Entry 5D8D (X-ray diffraction, 2.19 A resolution); this record covers chains A and C.

[Chain A (and C)]
Name: D-alanine--D-alanine ligase
From: Acinetobacter baumannii ACICU
Notes: EC 6.3.2.4; chain C of this document is another copy of the same molecule, construct and numbering; everything in this record applies to it too
Reference sequence: B2I1J3 (DDL_ACIBC); numbering as in UniProt (aligned over 1-308)
Amino-acid sequence (308 residues; each row starts with the number of its first residue):
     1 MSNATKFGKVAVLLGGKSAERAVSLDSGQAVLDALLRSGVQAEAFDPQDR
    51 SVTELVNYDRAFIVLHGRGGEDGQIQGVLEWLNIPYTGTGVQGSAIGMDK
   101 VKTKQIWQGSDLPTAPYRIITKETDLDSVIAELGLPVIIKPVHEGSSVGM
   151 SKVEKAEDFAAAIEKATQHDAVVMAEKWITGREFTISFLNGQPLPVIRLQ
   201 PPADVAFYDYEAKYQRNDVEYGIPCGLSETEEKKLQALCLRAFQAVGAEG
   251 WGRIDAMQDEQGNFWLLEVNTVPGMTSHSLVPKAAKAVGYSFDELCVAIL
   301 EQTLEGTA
Unresolved in the structure: 1, 146, 201-220, 305-308 (chain C: 1, 145-147, 153-158, 201-220, 305-308)

[Chain A / chain C interface]
Contacting residue pairs (50):
  Lys17(A) with Glu80(C); Trp81(C)
  Pro47(A) with Trp81(C), hydrophobic
  Val52(A) with Leu82(C), hydrophobic
  Thr53(A) with Val52(C); Thr53(C)
  Gly69(A) with Trp81(C), hydrogen bond (backbone-side chain)
  Asp72(A) with Val91(C)
  Gly73(A) with Val91(C)
  Gln74(A) with Gly77(C); Glu80(C); Trp81(C)
  Ile75(A) with Trp81(C)
  Gly77(A) with Gln74(C)
  Val78(A) with Gly77(C); Val78(C), hydrophobic; Trp81(C)
  Glu80(A) with Gln74(C)
  Trp81(A) with Pro47(C), hydrophobic; Val52(C); Gly69(C); Gln74(C), hydrogen bond (backbone-side chain); Ile75(C), hydrophobic; Val78(C), hydrophobic
  Val91(A) with Asp72(C); Val91(C), hydrophobic; Ala95(C), hydrophobic
  Gln92(A) with Ala95(C), hydrogen bond (side chain-backbone); Ile96(C); Asp99(C), hydrogen bond; Lys102(C)
  Ala95(A) with Gln92(C), hydrogen bond (backbone-side chain)
  Ile96(A) with Ile96(C), hydrophobic; Lys102(C)
  Asp99(A) with Gln92(C), hydrogen bond
  Lys102(A) with Gln92(C), hydrogen bond; Ile96(C); Ala245(C)
  Gln105(A) with Ile106(C); Gly109(C); Ser110(C), hydrogen bond
  Ile106(A) with Lys102(C); Gln105(C); Ile106(C), hydrophobic
  Gln108(A) with Gly109(C)
  Gly109(A) with Gln105(C), hydrogen bond (backbone-side chain); Gln108(C)
  Ser110(A) with Gln105(C), hydrogen bond
  Tyr117(A) with Gly109(C)
  Ala245(A) with Lys102(C), hydrogen bond (backbone-side chain)
Interface residues without a listed pair, chain A (32 interface residues in all): Gly16, Gln48, Ser51, Leu65, Leu82, His143
Interface residues without a listed pair, chain C (31 interface residues in all): Lys17, Leu65, Gly73, Tyr117, His143, Val246, Gly247

[Overview]
32 residues of chain A and 31 residues of chain C are in contact; the contacts include 11 hydrogen bonds.
Polar contacts include Gly69(A)-Trp81(C), Trp81(A)-Gln74(C) and Gln92(A)-Ala95(C).
Both chains are D-alanine--D-alanine ligase (Acinetobacter baumannii ACICU). Entry 5D8D (Crystal structure of
D-alanine-D-alanine ligase from Acinetobacter baumannii) was determined by X-ray diffraction, deposited
together with 5DMX.
